Entry 7SBB (electron microscopy, 3.10 A resolution); this record covers chains K and X of the 13 polymer chains in the assembly.

Chain K:
Protein: Cas11d
Source organism: Synechocystis sp. PCC 6803
UniProt: Q6ZEI7 (Q6ZEI7_SYNY3); residues 1-146 here correspond to UniProt positions 830-975 (UniProt number = residue number + 829)
Chain sequence (146 residues; each row starts with the number of its first residue):
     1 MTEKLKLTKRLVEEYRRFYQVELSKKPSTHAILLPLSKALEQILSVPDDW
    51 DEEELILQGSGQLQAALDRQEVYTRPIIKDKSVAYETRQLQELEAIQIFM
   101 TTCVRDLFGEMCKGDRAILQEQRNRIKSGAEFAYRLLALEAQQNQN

Chain X:
Molecule: ssRNA target
Sequence (33 nucleotides; row label = number of the first residue in the row):
     1 AGGCAUUGAAAGCGACCACCAGGGGCACAACAA

Interface between chain K and chain X:
Residue-residue contacts (17):
  Ser-28(K) with A10(X), hydrogen bond to the phosphate; A11(X), phosphate contact
  Thr-29(K) with A11(X), hydrogen bond to the phosphate; G12(X), phosphate contact
  His-30(K) with A9(X), sugar contact; A10(X), phosphate contact; A11(X), hydrogen bond to the phosphate
  Ala-31(K) with A10(X), phosphate contact
  Lys-38(K) with G8(X), salt bridge to the phosphate
  Ala-66(K) with G8(X), phosphate contact
  Arg-69(K) with U6(X), salt bridge to the phosphate; U7(X), salt bridge to the phosphate; G8(X), salt bridge to the phosphate
  Gln-70(K) with A9(X), phosphate contact
  Asn-124(K) with G12(X), hydrogen bond to the phosphate; C13(X), hydrogen bond to the phosphate
  Lys-127(K) with G12(X), base contact
Other interface residues (no listed pair), chain K (11 interface residues in all): Gln-62

Overview:
Chain K and chain X form an interface of 11 and 8 residues respectively, with 5 hydrogen bonds and 4 salt
bridges. Polar pairs include Ser-28(K)/A10(X), Thr-29(K)/A11(X) and His-30(K)/A11(X).
Chain K is Cas11d (Synechocystis sp. PCC 6803) and chain X is ssRNA target; the structure, Structure of type
I-D Cascade bound to a ssRNA target, was determined by electron microscopy together with 7SBA from the same
study.
